5M9W - chain A; structure by X-ray diffraction, 1.21 A resolution.

Chain A:
Name: Thermolysin
Source organism: Bacillus thermoproteolyticus
Notes: EC 3.4.24.27
UniProtKB: P00800 (THER_BACTH); residues 1-316 here correspond to UniProt positions 233-548 (UniProt number = residue number + 232)
Sequence (316 residues; row label = number of the first residue in the row):
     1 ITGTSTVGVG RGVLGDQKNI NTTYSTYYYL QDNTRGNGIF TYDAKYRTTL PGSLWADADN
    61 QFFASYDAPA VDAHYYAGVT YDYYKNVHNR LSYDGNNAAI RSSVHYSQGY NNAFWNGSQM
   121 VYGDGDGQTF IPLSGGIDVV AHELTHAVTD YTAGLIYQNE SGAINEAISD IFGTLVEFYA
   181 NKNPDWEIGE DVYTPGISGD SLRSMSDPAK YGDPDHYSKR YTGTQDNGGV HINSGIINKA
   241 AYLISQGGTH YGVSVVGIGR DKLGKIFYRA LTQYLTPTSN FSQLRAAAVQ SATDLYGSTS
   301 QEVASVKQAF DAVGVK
Metal / ion sites: Ca2+ site 1: D57, D59, Q61; Ca2+ site 2: D138, E177, D185, E187, E190; Zn2+: H142, H146, E166 (together with 7GR); Ca2+ site 3: E177, N183, D185, E190; Ca2+ site 4: Y193, T194, I197, D200
Small-molecule neighbours: 7GR ((2S)-4-methyl-2-[2-[[oxidanyl(phenylmethoxycarbonylaminomethyl)phosphoryl]amino]ethanoylamino]pentanoic acid): N111, N112, A113, F114, W115, N116, F130, L133, H142, E143, H146, Y157, E166, L202, R203, D226, H231
UniProt features mapped onto this chain:
  - active site: E143, H231 (Proton donor)
  - binding site (Ca(2+)): D57, D59, Q61, D138, E177, N183, D185, E187, E190, Y193, T194, I197, D200
  - binding site (Zn(2+)): H142, H146, E166

In short:
Ligands of chain A: compound 7GR. D57, D59 and Q61 coordinate Ca2+ site 1. D138, E177, D185, E187 and E190
form the Ca2+ site 2. UniProt lists active-site residues E143 and H231, 13 Ca2+-binding residues and 3
Zn2+-binding residues.
Chain A is Thermolysin (Bacillus thermoproteolyticus); the structure, Experimental MAD phased structure of
thermolysin in complex with inhibitor JC65, was determined by X-ray diffraction together with 5LVD, 5M5F, 5M69
and 5MA7 from the same study.
